PDB entry 1M0Q | X-ray diffraction, 2.00 A resolution | chain A

[Chain A]
Name: 2,2-Dialkylglycine Decarboxylase
Source organism: Burkholderia cepacia
Notes: EC 4.1.1.64
UniProt: P16932 (DGDA_BURCE); residues 1-433 here = UniProt positions 1-433
Sequence (433 residues; row label = number of the first residue in the row):
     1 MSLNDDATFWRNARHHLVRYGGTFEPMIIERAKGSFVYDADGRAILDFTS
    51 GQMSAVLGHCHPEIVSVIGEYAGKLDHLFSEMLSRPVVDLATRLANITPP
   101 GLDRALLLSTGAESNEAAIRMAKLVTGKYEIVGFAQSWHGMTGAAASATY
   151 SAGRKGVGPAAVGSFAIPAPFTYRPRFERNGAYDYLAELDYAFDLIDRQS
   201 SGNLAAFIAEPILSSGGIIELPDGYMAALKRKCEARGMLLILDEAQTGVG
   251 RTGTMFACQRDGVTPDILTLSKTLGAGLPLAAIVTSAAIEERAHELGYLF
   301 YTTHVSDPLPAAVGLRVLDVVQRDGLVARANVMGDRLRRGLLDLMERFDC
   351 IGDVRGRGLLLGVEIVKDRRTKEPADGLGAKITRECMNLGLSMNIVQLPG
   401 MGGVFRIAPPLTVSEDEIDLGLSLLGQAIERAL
Not modelled in the structure: 1-2
Ion coordination: K+: Leu78, Ser80, Thr303, Val305, Asp307; Na+: Ala95, Thr98, Pro99, Leu102
Ligand contacts: EPC ((1S)-1-[((1E)-{3-hydroxy-2-methyl-5-[(phosphonooxy)methyl]pyridin-4-yl}methylene)amino]ethylphosphonic acid): Gln52, Met53, Thr110, Gly111, Ala112, Asn115, Trp138, His139, Gly140, Glu210, Ser214, Ser215, Asp243, Ala245, Gln246, Lys272, Tyr301, Thr302, Thr303, His304, Arg406
Swiss-Prot annotation at these positions:
  - modified residue: Lys272 (N6-(pyridoxal phosphate)lysine)
From the paper describing this entry:
  - self-association interface (contacts with another copy of this molecule); pairs are residue here / residue on that copy: Gln52-Tyr301 (hydrogen bond)
  - binding site for EPC: Gln52, Ser215, Asp243, Gln246, Lys272, Arg406
  - contacts within the chain: Asn115-Asp243, His139-Asp243

[In short]
Bound to chain A: compound EPC. Leu78, Ser80, Thr303, Val305 and Asp307 form the K+ site. Ala95, Thr98, Pro99
and Leu102 coordinate Na+. From the paper: a binding site for EPC at Gln52, Ser215 and Asp243 among others; a
self-association interface involving Gln52.
Chain A is 2,2-Dialkylglycine Decarboxylase (Burkholderia cepacia); the structure, Structure of Dialkylglycine
Decarboxylase Complexed with S-1-aminoethanephosphonate, was determined by X-ray diffraction, deposited
together with 1M0N, 1M0O and 1M0P.
